PDB entry 4FE7 | X-ray diffraction, 2.90 A resolution | chain A

== Chain A ==
Name: Xylose operon regulatory protein
From: Escherichia coli
UniProt: P0ACI3 (XYLR_ECOLI); residues 1-392 here = UniProt positions 1-392
Sequence (412 residues; row label = number of the first residue in the row; numbers below 1 keep their minus sign (Met-19 is residue -19)):
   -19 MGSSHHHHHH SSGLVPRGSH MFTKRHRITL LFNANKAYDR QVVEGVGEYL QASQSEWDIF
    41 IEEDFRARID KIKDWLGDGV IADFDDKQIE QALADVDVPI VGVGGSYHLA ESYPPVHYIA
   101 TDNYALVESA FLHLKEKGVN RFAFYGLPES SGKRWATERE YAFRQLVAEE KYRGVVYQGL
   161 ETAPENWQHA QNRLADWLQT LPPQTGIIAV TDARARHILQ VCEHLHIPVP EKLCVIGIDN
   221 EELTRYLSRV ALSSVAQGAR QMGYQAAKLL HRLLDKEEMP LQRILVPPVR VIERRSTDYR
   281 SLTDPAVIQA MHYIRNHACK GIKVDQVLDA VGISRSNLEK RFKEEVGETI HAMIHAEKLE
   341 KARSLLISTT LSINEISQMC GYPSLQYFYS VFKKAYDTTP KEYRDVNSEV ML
Not modelled in the structure: -19 to 0, 44, 47-54, 390-392
Sequence notes: expression tag (-19 to 0)
Small-molecule neighbours: alpha-D-xylopyranose (XYS): Tyr18, Asp65, Trp135, Arg139, Val190, Thr191, Asp219, Gln237
UniProt features mapped onto this chain:
  - DNA-binding region (H-T-H motif): Asp305 to Val326, Ile353 to Tyr376
What the authors report for this chain:
  - binding site for alpha-D-xylopyranose: Tyr18, Asp65, Trp135, Arg139, Asp219, Gln237
  - specificity-determining residues: Trp135 (proposed by the authors, not directly observed)
  - self-association interface (contacts with another copy of this molecule); pairs are residue here / residue on that copy: Phe2-His297 (pi stacking), Glu28-Thr349, Tyr29-Met359 (hydrophobic contact), Ala32-Met359 (hydrophobic contact), Glu36-Lys300, Tyr226-Asp38 (hydrogen bond), Tyr244-Glu355, Lys248-Glu355, Thr162, Ala193
  - conformationally variable residues (loop rearrangement): Asp219, Glu221 to Arg229

== Summary ==
Ligands of chain A: alpha-D-xylopyranose. The paper reports a binding site for alpha-D-xylopyranose at Tyr18,
Asp65 and Trp135 among others; the specificity determinant Trp135.
Chain A is Xylose operon regulatory protein (Escherichia coli); the structure, structure of xylose-binding
transcription activator xylR, was determined by X-ray diffraction, deposited together with 4FE4.
